6JLD - chains A and B; structure by X-ray diffraction, 2.00 A resolution.

# Chain A (and B)
Name: Mammalian ependymin-related protein 1
Source organism: Homo sapiens
Notes: chain B of this document is another copy of the same molecule, construct and numbering; everything in this record applies to it too
Reference sequence: Q9UM22 (EPDR1_HUMAN); residue numbers follow UniProt; this construct covers 38-224
Sequence (198 residues; each row starts with the number of its first residue):
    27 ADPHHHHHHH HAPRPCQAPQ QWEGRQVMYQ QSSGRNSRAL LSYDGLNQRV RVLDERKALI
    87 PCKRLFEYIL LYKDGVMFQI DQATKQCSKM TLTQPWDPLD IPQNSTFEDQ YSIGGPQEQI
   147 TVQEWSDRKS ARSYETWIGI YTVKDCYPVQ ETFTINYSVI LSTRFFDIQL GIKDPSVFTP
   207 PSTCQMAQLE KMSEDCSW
Not modelled in the structure: 27-38, 224 (chain B: 27-38, 222-224)
Differences from the reference sequence: expression tag (27-37)
Disulfide bonds: Cys-42/Cys-172, Cys-113/Cys-210
From the paper describing this entry:
  - contacts within the chain: Cys-88/Cys-222 (disulfide)

# How chain A and chain B interact
Contacting residue pairs (84):
  Arg-51(A) with Asp-135(B), salt bridge; Gln-136(B); Tyr-137(B)
  Tyr-55(A) with Tyr-55(B), hydrogen bond; Gln-57(B), hydrogen bond; Val-185(B), hydrophobic
  Gln-57(A) with Tyr-55(B); Gln-57(B)
  Gly-60(A) with Gln-57(B); Ser-184(B); Val-185(B), hydrogen bond (backbone-backbone)
  Asn-62(A) with Val-185(B)
  Arg-64(A) with Glu-150(B), salt bridge
  Lys-83(A) with Glu-134(B); Arg-154(B)
  Ala-84(A) with Ser-159(B)
  Leu-85(A) with Ser-159(B)
  Ile-86(A) with Arg-158(B); Ser-159(B); Tyr-183(B), hydrogen bond (backbone-side chain)
  Pro-87(A) with Tyr-183(B)
  Asp-135(A) with Arg-51(B), salt bridge
  Gln-136(A) with Arg-51(B)
  Tyr-137(A) with Arg-51(B); Arg-64(B); Phe-192(B), hydrophobic; Asp-193(B)
  Ser-138(A) with Phe-192(B); Asp-193(B), hydrogen bond (backbone-side chain)
  Ile-139(A) with Ile-146(B); Val-175(B), hydrophobic
  Gly-140(A) with Tyr-173(B)
  Gly-141(A) with Asp-171(B); Tyr-173(B)
  Pro-142(A) with Asp-171(B); Tyr-173(B)
  Gln-143(A) with Lys-170(B); Asp-171(B)
  Glu-144(A) with Gln-145(B); Ile-146(B); Thr-147(B); Thr-168(B), hydrogen bond; Val-169(B); Lys-170(B), hydrogen bond (side chain-backbone); Asp-171(B), hydrogen bond (side chain-backbone)
  Ile-146(A) with Ile-139(B); Gly-140(B); Glu-144(B); Gln-145(B); Ile-146(B), hydrophobic
  Thr-147(A) with Glu-144(B)
  Glu-150(A) with Arg-64(B), salt bridge
  Arg-158(A) with Ile-86(B)
  Ser-159(A) with Ala-84(B); Leu-85(B); Ile-86(B)
  Tyr-160(A) with Ile-86(B), hydrophobic
  Ile-166(A) with Arg-190(B)
  Thr-168(A) with Gly-140(B); Glu-144(B), hydrogen bond
  Val-169(A) with Glu-144(B), hydrogen bond (backbone-side chain)
  Lys-170(A) with Glu-144(B), hydrogen bond (backbone-side chain)
  Asp-171(A) with Pro-142(B); Glu-144(B), hydrogen bond (backbone-side chain)
  Tyr-173(A) with Gly-140(B); Gly-141(B); Pro-142(B)
  Val-175(A) with Ile-139(B), hydrophobic
  Gln-176(A) with Arg-190(B)
  Tyr-183(A) with Arg-61(B); Ile-86(B); Pro-87(B)
  Ser-184(A) with Gly-60(B)
  Val-185(A) with Tyr-55(B), hydrophobic; Gly-60(B), hydrogen bond (backbone-backbone); Asn-62(B)
  Arg-190(A) with Gln-176(B), hydrogen bond
  Phe-192(A) with Tyr-137(B), hydrophobic; Ser-138(B)
  Asp-193(A) with Tyr-137(B); Ser-138(B), hydrogen bond (side chain-backbone)
  Ile-194(A) with Gly-140(B); Pro-142(B)
  Gln-195(A) with Pro-142(B)
Interface residues without a listed pair, chain A (46 interface residues in all): Arg-61, Gln-145, Cys-172
Interface residues without a listed pair, chain B (48 interface residues in all): Ser-59, Phe-133, Gln-143, Tyr-160, Glu-161, Ile-166, Ile-194

# Summary
46 residues of chain A and 48 residues of chain B are in contact; the contacts include 15 hydrogen bonds and 4
salt bridges. Among the polar pairs are Arg-51(A)/Asp-135(B), Arg-64(A)/Glu-150(B) and Tyr-55(A)/Tyr-55(B).
From the paper: contacts within the chain involving Cys-42(A), Cys-172(A) and Cys-88(A) among others.
Chain A and chain B are both Mammalian ependymin-related protein 1 (Homo sapiens); the structure, Crystal
structure of a human ependymin related protein, was determined by X-ray diffraction (same publication as 6JLA
and 6JL9).
